PDB entry 6BS2 | X-ray diffraction, 2.65 A resolution | chains B and F of the 6 polymer chains in the assembly

Chain B:
Molecule: Tubulin beta-2B chain
From: Sus scrofa
Reference sequence: A0A287AGU7 (A0A287AGU7_PIG); numbering as in UniProt (aligned over 1-445)
Amino-acid sequence (445 residues; each row starts with the number of its first residue):
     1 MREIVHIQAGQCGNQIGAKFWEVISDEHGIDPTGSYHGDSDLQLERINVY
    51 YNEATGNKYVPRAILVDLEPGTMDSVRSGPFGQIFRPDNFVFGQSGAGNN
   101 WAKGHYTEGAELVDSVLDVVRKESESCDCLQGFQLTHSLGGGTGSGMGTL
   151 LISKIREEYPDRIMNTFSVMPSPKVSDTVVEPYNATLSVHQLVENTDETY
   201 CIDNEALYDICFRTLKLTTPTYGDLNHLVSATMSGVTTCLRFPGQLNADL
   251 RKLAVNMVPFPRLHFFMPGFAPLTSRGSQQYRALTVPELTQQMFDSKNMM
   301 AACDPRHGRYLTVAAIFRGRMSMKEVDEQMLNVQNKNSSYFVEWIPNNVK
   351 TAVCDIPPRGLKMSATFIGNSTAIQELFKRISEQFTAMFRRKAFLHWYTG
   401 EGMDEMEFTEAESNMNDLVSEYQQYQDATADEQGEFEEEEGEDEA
Unresolved in the structure: 1, 429-445
Ion coordination: Mg2+: Gln-11 (together with GDP)
Residues lining bound ligands:
  - E9Y (1-(3,6-dimethyl[1,2]oxazolo[5,4-d]pyrimidin-4-yl)-6-methoxy-1,2,3,4-tetrahydroquinoline): Val-236, Cys-239, Leu-240, Leu-246, Ala-248, Lys-252, Leu-253, Asn-256, Met-257, Thr-312, Val-313, Ala-314, Ala-315, Ile-316, Asn-348, Lys-350, Thr-351, Ala-352
  - GDP (guanosine-5'-diphosphate): Ala-9, Gly-10, Gln-11, Cys-12, Gln-15, Ile-16, Asp-67, Ala-97, Asn-99, Ser-138, Gly-140, Gly-141, Gly-142, Thr-143, Gly-144, Val-169, Pro-171, Val-175, Asp-177, Glu-181, Asn-204, Leu-207, Tyr-222, Leu-225, Asn-226
Reported in the primary citation:
  - binding site for E9Y: Val-236, Cys-239, Leu-246, Asn-256, Met-257, Ala-314, Lys-350

Chain F:
Molecule: Tubulin tyrosine ligase
From: Gallus gallus
Reference sequence: E1BQ43 (E1BQ43_CHICK); residues 1-378 here = UniProt positions 1-378
Amino-acid sequence (384 residues; numbered 1 to 384; the number before each row is that of its first residue):
     1 MYTFVVRDENSSVYAEVSRLLLATGQWKRLRKDNPRFNLMLGERNRLPFG
    51 RLGHEPGLVQLVNYYRGADKLCRKASLVKLIKTSPELSESCTWFPESYVI
   101 YPTNLKTPVAPAQNGIRHLINNTRTDEREVFLAAYNRRREGREGNVWIAK
   151 SSAGAKGEGILISSEASELLDFIDEQGQVHVIQKYLEKPLLLEPGHRKFD
   201 IRSWVLVDHLYNIYLYREGVLRTSSEPYNSANFQDKTCHLTNHCIQKEYS
   251 KNYGRYEEGNEMFFEEFNQYLMDALNTTLENSILLQIKHIIRSCLMCIEP
   301 AISTKHLHYQSFQLFGFDFMVDEELKVWLIEVNGAPACAQKLYAELCQGI
   351 VDVAISSVFPLADTGQKTSQPTSIFIKLHHHHHH
Unresolved in the structure: 104-127, 150-160, 248-251, 363-371, 381-384
Sequence notes: expression tag (379-384)
Ion coordination: Mg2+: Glu-331 (together with AMP-PCP)
Residues lining bound ligands: AMP-PCP (ACP; phosphomethylphosphonic acid adenylate ester): Lys-74, Pro-95, Ile-148, Gln-183, Lys-184, Tyr-185, Leu-186, Lys-198, Asp-200, Arg-202, Arg-222, His-239, Leu-240, Thr-241, Asn-242, Asp-318, Met-320, Ile-330, Glu-331, Asn-333

Chain B / chain F interface:
Pairs across the interface (7; chain B residue first):
  Leu-331(B) / Pro-56(F)
  Gln-334(B) / Arg-36(F)
  Asn-335(B) / Arg-36(F)  hydrogen bond
  Asn-335(B) / Gly-57(F)  hydrogen bond (side chain-backbone)
  Asn-335(B) / Leu-58(F)
  Ser-338(B) / Leu-30(F)
  Ser-338(B) / Asn-34(F)  hydrogen bond
Other interface residues (no listed pair), chain F (7 interface residues in all): Thr-3

Overview:
The interface between chain B and chain F involves 4 residues on one side and 7 on the other, with 3 hydrogen
bonds. Among the polar pairs are Asn-335(B)/Arg-36(F), Asn-335(B)/Gly-57(F) and Ser-338(B)/Asn-34(F). Chain B
binds GDP and compound E9Y. The paper reports a binding site for E9Y at Val-236(B), Cys-239(B) and Leu-246(B)
among others.
Here chain B is Tubulin beta-2B chain (Sus scrofa) and chain F is Tubulin tyrosine ligase (Gallus gallus).
Entry 6BS2 (Tubulin-RB3_SLD-TTL in complex with heterocyclic pyrimidine compound 8b) was determined by X-ray
diffraction (same publication as 6BR1, 6BRF and 6BRY).
